PDB entry 5OOQ | X-ray diffraction, 3.20 A resolution | chains A and C

[Chain A]
Protein: ATP-dependent RNA helicase DOB1
From: Saccharomyces cerevisiae
Notes: EC 3.6.4.13
Reference sequence: P47047 (MTR4_YEAST); residue numbers follow UniProt; this construct covers 81-1073
Sequence (998 residues; each row starts with the number of its first residue):
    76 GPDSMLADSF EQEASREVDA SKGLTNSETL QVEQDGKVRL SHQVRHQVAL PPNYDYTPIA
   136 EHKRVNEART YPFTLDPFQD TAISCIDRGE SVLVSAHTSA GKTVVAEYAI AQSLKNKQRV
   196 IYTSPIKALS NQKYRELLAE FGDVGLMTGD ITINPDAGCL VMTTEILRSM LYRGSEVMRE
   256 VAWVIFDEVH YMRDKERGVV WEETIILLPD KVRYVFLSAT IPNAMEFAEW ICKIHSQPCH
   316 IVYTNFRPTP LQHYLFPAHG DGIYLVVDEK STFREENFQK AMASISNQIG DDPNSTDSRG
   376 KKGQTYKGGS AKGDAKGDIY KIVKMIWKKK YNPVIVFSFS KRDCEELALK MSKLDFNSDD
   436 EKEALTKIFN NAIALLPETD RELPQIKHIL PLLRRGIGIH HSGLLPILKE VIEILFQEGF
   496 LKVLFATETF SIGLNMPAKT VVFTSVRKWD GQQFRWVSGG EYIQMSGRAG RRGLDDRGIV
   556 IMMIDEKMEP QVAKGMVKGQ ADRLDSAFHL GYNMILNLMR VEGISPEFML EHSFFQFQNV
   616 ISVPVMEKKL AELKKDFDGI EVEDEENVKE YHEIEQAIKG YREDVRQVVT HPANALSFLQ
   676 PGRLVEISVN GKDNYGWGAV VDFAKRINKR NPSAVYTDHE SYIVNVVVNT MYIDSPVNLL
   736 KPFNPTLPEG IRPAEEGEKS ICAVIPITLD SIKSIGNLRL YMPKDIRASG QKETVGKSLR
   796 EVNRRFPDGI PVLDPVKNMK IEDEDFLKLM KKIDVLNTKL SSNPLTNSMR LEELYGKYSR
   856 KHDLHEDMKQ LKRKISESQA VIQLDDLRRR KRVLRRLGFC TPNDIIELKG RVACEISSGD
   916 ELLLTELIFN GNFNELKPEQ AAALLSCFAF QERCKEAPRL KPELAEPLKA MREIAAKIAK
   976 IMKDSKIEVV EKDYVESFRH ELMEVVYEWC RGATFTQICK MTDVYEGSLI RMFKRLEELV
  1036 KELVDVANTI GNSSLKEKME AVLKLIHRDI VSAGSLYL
Not modelled in the structure: 76-79, 141-148, 362-391, 506-507, 1072-1073
Construct notes: expression tag (76-80)

[Chain C]
Protein: Ribosome biogenesis protein NOP53
From: Saccharomyces cerevisiae
Reference sequence: Q12080 (NOP53_YEAST); numbering as in UniProt (aligned over 59-91)
Sequence (38 residues; numbered 54 to 91; the number before each row is that of its first residue):
    54 GPDSMALFHV DVEGDEILKN KLIKRKQIKK VLKSKEIL
Not modelled in the structure: 54-58, 71-91
Construct notes: expression tag (54-58)

[Chain A / chain C interface]
Pairs across the interface - 21 pairs, chain A then chain C:
  Ser672(A) with Gly67(C); Asp68(C), hydrogen bond (side chain-backbone)
  Phe673(A) with Gly67(C)
  Gln675(A) with Glu66(C); Gly67(C); Asp68(C)
  Arg678(A) with Asp64(C), salt bridge
  Asn772(A) with Val63(C); Asp64(C); Val65(C)
  Leu773(A) with Phe61(C), hydrophobic; Val63(C), hydrophobic
  Arg774(A) with Phe61(C); His62(C), hydrogen bond (backbone-backbone); Asp64(C), salt bridge
  Leu775(A) with Phe61(C), hydrophobic
  Tyr776(A) with Leu60(C); Phe61(C); His62(C), hydrogen bond
  Leu808(A) with Val65(C), hydrophobic
  Asn813(A) with Val65(C)
Other interface residues (no listed pair), chain A (13 interface residues in all): Ser793, Glu796
Other interface residues (no listed pair), chain C (11 interface residues in all): Glu69, Ile70
The authors on this interface:
  - pairs named by the authors: Arg678(A)-Asp64(C) (salt bridge), Arg774(A)-Asp64(C) (salt bridge), Tyr776(A)-His62(C), His62(C)-Arg774(A)
  - interface residues, chain A: Phe673(A), Leu773(A), Leu775(A), Leu808(A)
  - hot spots on chain A (mutagenesis) - R678A, R774E: decreased binding to Ribosome biogenesis protein NOP53 (chain C)
  - interface residues, chain C: Leu60(C), Phe61(C), Val63(C), Val65(C), Gly67(C)

[In short]
The interface between chain A and chain C involves 13 residues on one side and 11 on the other, with 3
hydrogen bonds and 2 salt bridges. Among the polar pairs are Arg678(A)-Asp64(C), Arg774(A)-Asp64(C) and
Ser672(A)-Asp68(C). The paper describes salt bridges between Arg678(A) and Asp64(C) and Arg774(A) and
Asp64(C); contacts between Tyr776(A) and His62(C) and His62(C) and Arg774(A). The paper reports that R678A and
R774E of chain A reduce binding to Ribosome biogenesis protein NOP53 (chain C); interface residues Phe673(A),
Leu773(A) and Leu60(C) among others.
Here chain A is ATP-dependent RNA helicase DOB1 and chain C is Ribosome biogenesis protein NOP53, both from
Saccharomyces cerevisiae. Entry 5OOQ (Structure of the Mtr4 Nop53 Complex) was determined by X-ray
diffraction.
